Entry 7T37 (electron microscopy, 3.70 A resolution); this record covers chains B and C of the 4 polymer chains in the assembly.

== Chain B (and C) ==
Molecule: Transient receptor potential cation channel subfamily V member 2
Organism: Rattus norvegicus
Notes: chain C of this document is another copy of the same molecule, construct and numbering; everything in this record applies to it too
Reference sequence: Q9WUD2 (TRPV2_RAT); numbering as in UniProt (aligned over 1-761)
Chain sequence (761 residues; numbered 1 to 761; the number before each row is that of its first residue):
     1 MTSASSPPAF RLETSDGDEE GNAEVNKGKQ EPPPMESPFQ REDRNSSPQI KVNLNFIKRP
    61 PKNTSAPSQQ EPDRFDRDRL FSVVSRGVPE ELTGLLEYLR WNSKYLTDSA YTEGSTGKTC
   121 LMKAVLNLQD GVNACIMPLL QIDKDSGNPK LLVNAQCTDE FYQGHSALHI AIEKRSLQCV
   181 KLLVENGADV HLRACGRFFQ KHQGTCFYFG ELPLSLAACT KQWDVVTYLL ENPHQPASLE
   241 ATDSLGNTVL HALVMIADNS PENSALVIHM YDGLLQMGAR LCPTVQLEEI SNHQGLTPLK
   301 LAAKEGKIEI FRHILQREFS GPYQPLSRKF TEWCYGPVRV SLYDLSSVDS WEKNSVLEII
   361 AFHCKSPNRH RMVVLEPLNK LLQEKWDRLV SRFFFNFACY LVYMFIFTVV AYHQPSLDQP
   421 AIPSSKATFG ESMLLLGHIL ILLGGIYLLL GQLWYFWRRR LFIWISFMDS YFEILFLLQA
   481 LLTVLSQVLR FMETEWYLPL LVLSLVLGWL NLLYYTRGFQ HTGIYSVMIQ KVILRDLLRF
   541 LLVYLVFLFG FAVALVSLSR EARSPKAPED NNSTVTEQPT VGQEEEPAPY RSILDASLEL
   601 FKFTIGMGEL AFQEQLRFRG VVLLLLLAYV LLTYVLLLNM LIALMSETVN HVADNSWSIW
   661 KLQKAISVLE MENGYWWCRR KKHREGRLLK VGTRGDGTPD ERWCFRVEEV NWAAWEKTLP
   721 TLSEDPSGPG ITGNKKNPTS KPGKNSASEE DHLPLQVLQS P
Unresolved in the structure: 1-30, 47-71, 418-428, 461-466, 564-587, 694-698, 721-761
Small-molecule neighbours:
  - 2-aminoethyl diphenylborinate (FZ4), molecule 1: His521, Thr522, Tyr525
  - 2-aminoethyl diphenylborinate (FZ4), molecule 2: Arg539, Leu542, Val543
  - cannabidiol (P0T), molecule 1: Leu537, Leu538, Phe540, Leu541, Tyr544, Phe601, Thr604, Leu637, Met640
  - cannabidiol (P0T), molecule 2: Leu631, Tyr634, Val635, Leu638
From the paper describing this entry:
  - mutagenesis - H521A, R539K: unchanged signaling in response to high heat
  - mutagenesis - T522A, R535K: increased signaling in response to 2-APB
  - mutagenesis - Y525A: abolished signaling in response to 2-APB or heat

== Interface between chain B and chain C ==
Residue-residue contacts - 82 pairs, chain B then chain C:
  Gln324(B) - Phe39(C)
  Phe330(B) - Phe39(C)  hydrophobic
  Glu332(B) - Glu36(C)
  Glu332(B) - Ser37(C)  hydrogen bond
  Glu332(B) - Pro38(C)
  Trp333(B) - Pro34(C)
  Trp333(B) - Met35(C)  hydrophobic
  Trp333(B) - Glu36(C)
  Trp333(B) - Tyr162(C)
  Cys334(B) - Lys174(C)  hydrogen bond (backbone-side chain)
  Tyr335(B) - Met35(C)  hydrophobic
  Tyr335(B) - His165(C)  hydrogen bond
  Tyr335(B) - His169(C)
  Tyr335(B) - Glu173(C)
  Tyr335(B) - Phe198(C)  hydrophobic
  Tyr335(B) - Phe199(C)  hydrophobic
  Tyr335(B) - Phe207(C)  hydrophobic
  Tyr335(B) - Leu216(C)
  Gly336(B) - Glu173(C)  hydrogen bond (backbone-side chain)
  Pro337(B) - Phe207(C)
  Val338(B) - Phe198(C)  hydrophobic
  Val338(B) - Thr205(C)
  Leu342(B) - Phe39(C)  hydrophobic
  Ala411(B) - Ser557(C)  hydrogen bond (backbone-side chain)
  Tyr412(B) - Val556(C)  hydrophobic
  Tyr412(B) - Arg560(C)
  Leu417(B) - Glu561(C)
  Glu495(B) - Arg617(C)
  Glu495(B) - Phe618(C)
  Leu498(B) - Ser557(C)
  Leu498(B) - Glu561(C)
  Leu498(B) - Phe618(C)  hydrophobic
  Pro499(B) - Leu558(C)  hydrophobic
  Pro499(B) - Phe618(C)
  Val502(B) - Ala554(C)
  Val502(B) - Ser557(C)
  Val502(B) - Leu558(C)  hydrophobic
  Val506(B) - Phe551(C)  hydrophobic
  Val506(B) - Ala554(C)  hydrophobic
  Val506(B) - Leu625(C)  hydrophobic
  Tyr525(B) - Arg539(C)
  Ile529(B) - Asn639(C)
  Ile529(B) - Ala643(C)  hydrophobic
  Lys531(B) - Asn639(C)
  Lys531(B) - Ile642(C)
  Val532(B) - Asn639(C)
  Leu598(B) - Leu610(C)
  Leu598(B) - Ala611(C)  hydrophobic
  Phe601(B) - Leu610(C)  hydrophobic
  Phe601(B) - Leu627(C)  hydrophobic
  Lys602(B) - Glu609(C)
  Lys602(B) - Leu610(C)
  Thr604(B) - Tyr634(C)
  Ile605(B) - Phe603(C)  hydrophobic
  Ile605(B) - Leu610(C)  hydrophobic
  Ile605(B) - Val630(C)  hydrophobic
  Ile605(B) - Tyr634(C)
  Gly606(B) - Gly606(C)
  Met607(B) - Gly608(C)
  Met640(B) - Leu638(C)  hydrophobic
  Leu641(B) - Leu638(C)  hydrophobic
  Leu644(B) - Leu638(C)  hydrophobic
  Met645(B) - Ile642(C)  hydrophobic
  Met645(B) - Met645(C)  hydrophobic
  Thr648(B) - Ile642(C)
  Thr648(B) - Ser646(C)
  Lys690(B) - Phe39(C)
  Val691(B) - Phe39(C)  hydrophobic
  Arg706(B) - Pro34(C)
  Arg706(B) - Gln40(C)  hydrogen bond
  Glu708(B) - Thr205(C)
  Trp712(B) - Phe207(C)  hydrophobic
  Trp715(B) - Cys219(C)
  Trp715(B) - Thr220(C)
  Glu716(B) - Asn263(C)
  Glu716(B) - Leu266(C)
  Leu719(B) - Arg175(C)
  Leu719(B) - Thr220(C)
  Leu719(B) - Lys221(C)
  Leu719(B) - Leu266(C)  hydrophobic
  Pro720(B) - Arg175(C)
  Pro720(B) - Lys221(C)
Interface residues without a listed pair, chain B (52 interface residues in all): Thr331, Thr408, Gln414, Trp509, Leu510, Met528, Leu537, Leu541, Val710
Interface residues without a listed pair, chain C (67 interface residues in all): Pro32, Gly204, Cys206, Phe209, Ile256, Asp536, Phe540, Phe547, Gly550, Val553, Ile593, Phe612, Val621, Leu623, Leu631, Leu632, Val635, Glu647

== Overview ==
Chain B and chain C form an interface of 52 and 67 residues respectively, with 6 hydrogen bonds. Among the
polar pairs are Glu332(B)-Ser37(C), Cys334(B)-Lys174(C) and Tyr335(B)-His165(C). From the paper: T522A and
R535K of chain B increase signaling in response to 2-APB; Y525A of chain B abolishes signaling in response to
2-APB or heat; 5 substitutions were tested in all.
Chain B and chain C are both Transient receptor potential cation channel subfamily V member 2 (Rattus
norvegicus); the structure, Activated state of 2-APB and CBD-bound wildtype rat TRPV2 in nanodiscs, was
determined by electron microscopy, deposited together with 7N0M, 7N0N and 7T38.
